8GMQ - chains F and G of the 8 polymer chains in the assembly; structure by electron microscopy, 3.36 A resolution.

# Chain F (and G)
Molecule: Calcium homeostasis modulator 1
From: Gallus gallus
Notes: chain G of this document is another copy of the same molecule, construct and numbering; everything in this record applies to it too
UniProt: A0A8V0ZGE7 (A0A8V0ZGE7_CHICK); numbering as in UniProt (aligned over 1-291)
Amino-acid sequence (302 residues; row label = number of the first residue in the row):
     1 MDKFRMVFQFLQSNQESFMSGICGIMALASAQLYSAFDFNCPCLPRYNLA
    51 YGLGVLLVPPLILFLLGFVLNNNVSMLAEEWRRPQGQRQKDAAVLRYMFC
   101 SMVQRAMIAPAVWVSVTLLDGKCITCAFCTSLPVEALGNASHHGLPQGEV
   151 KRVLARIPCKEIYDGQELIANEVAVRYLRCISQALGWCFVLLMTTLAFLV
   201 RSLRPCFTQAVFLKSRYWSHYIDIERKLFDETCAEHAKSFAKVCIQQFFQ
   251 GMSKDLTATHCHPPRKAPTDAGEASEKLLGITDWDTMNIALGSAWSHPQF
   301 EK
Disordered / not traced: 1-26, 261-302
Construct notes: conflict His-143 (Arg in A0A8V0ZGE7); expression tag (292-302)
Disulfides: Cys-41/Cys-126

# Interface between chain F and chain G
Residue-residue contacts (32; chain F residue first):
  Phe-37(F) / Gln-183(G)
  Phe-37(F) / Trp-187(G)
  Asp-38(F) / Arg-179(G)  salt bridge
  Asn-40(F) / Arg-179(G)
  Asn-40(F) / Gln-183(G)
  Cys-41(F) / Arg-176(G)
  Pro-42(F) / Cys-180(G)  hydrophobic
  Tyr-47(F) / Tyr-177(G)
  Tyr-51(F) / Gln-183(G)  hydrogen bond
  Ile-62(F) / Val-190(G)
  Ile-62(F) / Leu-191(G)  hydrophobic
  Leu-66(F) / Thr-194(G)
  Phe-68(F) / Phe-198(G)  hydrophobic
  Val-69(F) / Phe-198(G)  hydrophobic
  Val-69(F) / Arg-201(G)  hydrogen bond (backbone-side chain)
  Asn-72(F) / Arg-201(G)
  Ala-78(F) / Ser-202(G)
  Cys-159(F) / Arg-176(G)  hydrogen bond
  Ile-162(F) / Glu-172(G)
  Ile-162(F) / Val-173(G)  hydrophobic
  Asp-230(F) / Arg-216(G)  salt bridge
  Cys-233(F) / His-220(G)
  Ala-234(F) / Ile-224(G)
  Ala-237(F) / Ile-224(G)  hydrophobic
  Lys-238(F) / Ile-224(G)
  Ala-241(F) / Glu-225(G)
  Ile-245(F) / Leu-228(G)  hydrophobic
  Ile-245(F) / Phe-229(G)  hydrophobic
  Phe-249(F) / Phe-229(G)  hydrophobic
  Phe-249(F) / Thr-232(G)
  Phe-249(F) / Cys-233(G)  hydrophobic
  Leu-256(F) / Phe-240(G)  hydrophobic
Interface residues without a listed pair, chain F (36 interface residues in all): Val-58, Pro-59, Leu-65, Asn-71, Val-74, Ser-75, Phe-229, His-236, Cys-244, Asp-255, Thr-259, His-260
Interface residues without a listed pair, chain G (29 interface residues in all): Ala-197, Phe-207, Tyr-217, Tyr-221, His-236, Cys-244

# Overview
36 residues of chain F face 29 of chain G across their interface, with 3 hydrogen bonds and 2 salt bridges.
Polar contacts include Asp-38(F)/Arg-179(G), Asp-230(F)/Arg-216(G) and Tyr-51(F)/Gln-183(G).
Chain F and chain G are both Calcium homeostasis modulator 1 (Gallus gallus); the structure, Chicken CALHM1
purified from mammalian cells, was determined by electron microscopy (same publication as 8GMP, 8GMR, 8S8Z and
8S90).
